4WD8 - chains A and B of the 5 polymer chains in the assembly; structure by X-ray diffraction, 2.30 A resolution.

[Chain A (and B)]
Molecule: Bestrophin domain protein
Organism: Klebsiella pneumoniae UHKPC96
Notes: chain B of this document is another copy of the same molecule, construct and numbering; everything in this record applies to it too
UniProt: S7AS11 (S7AS11_KLEPN); residue numbers follow UniProt; this construct covers 1-294
Amino-acid sequence (297 residues; each row starts with the number of its first residue; numbers below 1 keep their minus sign (Ser-2 is residue -2)):
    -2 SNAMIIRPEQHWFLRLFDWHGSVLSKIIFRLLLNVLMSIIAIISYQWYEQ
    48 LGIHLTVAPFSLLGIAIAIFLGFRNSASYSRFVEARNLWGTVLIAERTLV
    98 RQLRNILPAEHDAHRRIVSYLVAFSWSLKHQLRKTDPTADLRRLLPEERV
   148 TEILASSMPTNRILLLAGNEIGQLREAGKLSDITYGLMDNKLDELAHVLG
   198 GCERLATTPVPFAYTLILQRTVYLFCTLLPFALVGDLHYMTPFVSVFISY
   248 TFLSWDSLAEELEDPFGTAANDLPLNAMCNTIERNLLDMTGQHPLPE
Disordered / not traced: -2 to 21, 290-294 (chain B: -2 to 21, 292-294)
Construct notes: expression tag (-2 to 0)
Metal / ion sites: Zn2+ site 1: His108, His111; Zn2+ site 2: Glu191 (shared with 1 residue of chain E); Zn2+ site 3: His194 (shared with Glu191(B) of chain B); Zn2+ site 4: Asp261, Asp269
Reported in the primary citation:
  - specificity-determining residues: Ile62, Ile66, Phe70
  - mutagenesis - I62R: decreased expression
  - self-association interface (contacts with another copy of this molecule); pairs are residue here / residue on that copy: Ile180-Ile180

[How chain A and chain B interact]
Residue-residue contacts (90; chain A residue first):
  Leu48(A) - Tyr236(B)
  Gly49(A) - His235(B)
  Gly49(A) - Tyr236(B)  hydrogen bond (backbone-backbone)
  Ile50(A) - Met237(B)  hydrophobic
  His51(A) - Asp233(B)
  His51(A) - Leu234(B)
  His51(A) - His235(B)
  His51(A) - Met237(B)
  Leu52(A) - Leu234(B)  hydrophobic
  Leu52(A) - Met237(B)  hydrophobic
  Leu52(A) - Val241(B)  hydrophobic
  Thr53(A) - Asp233(B)  hydrogen bond
  Thr53(A) - Leu234(B)
  Ala55(A) - Val54(B)  hydrophobic
  Pro56(A) - Leu230(B)  hydrophobic
  Leu59(A) - Gly61(B)
  Leu59(A) - Ile62(B)
  Leu60(A) - Phe244(B)  hydrophobic
  Leu60(A) - Thr248(B)
  Ile62(A) - Ile62(B)  hydrophobic
  Ala63(A) - Ala65(B)  hydrophobic
  Ile66(A) - Ala65(B)  hydrophobic
  Phe67(A) - Ala65(B)
  Phe67(A) - Thr248(B)
  Phe67(A) - Trp252(B)
  Phe70(A) - Gly69(B)
  Phe70(A) - Phe70(B)
  Phe70(A) - Ser73(B)
  Ala74(A) - Tyr76(B)  hydrophobic
  Glu149(A) - Pro291(B)
  Ala152(A) - Met286(B)
  Ser153(A) - Asp285(B)  hydrogen bond
  Ser154(A) - Asp285(B)  hydrogen bond (backbone-side chain)
  Met155(A) - Arg281(B)
  Met155(A) - Asn282(B)
  Met155(A) - Asp285(B)
  Asn158(A) - Arg94(B)
  Arg159(A) - Arg101(B)
  Arg159(A) - Gln289(B)  hydrogen bond (side chain-backbone)
  Arg159(A) - Pro291(B)
  Leu161(A) - Arg98(B)
  Leu162(A) - Arg98(B)
  Leu162(A) - Arg101(B)
  Leu162(A) - Asn102(B)  hydrogen bond (backbone-side chain)
  Leu162(A) - His290(B)
  Leu162(A) - Pro291(B)
  Gly165(A) - Asn102(B)
  Asn166(A) - Asn102(B)
  Asn166(A) - Pro291(B)
  Arg172(A) - Ile103(B)  hydrogen bond (side chain-backbone)
  Glu173(A) - Pro105(B)
  Asp179(A) - Ser178(B)  hydrogen bond
  Asp179(A) - Ile180(B)
  Asp179(A) - Thr181(B)
  Ile180(A) - Ile180(B)  hydrophobic
  Tyr182(A) - Asn102(B)
  Tyr182(A) - Ile103(B)
  Tyr182(A) - Leu184(B)  hydrophobic
  Asp186(A) - Arg98(B)  salt bridge
  Asp186(A) - Gln99(B)  hydrogen bond
  Leu189(A) - Arg98(B)
  Asp190(A) - Thr95(B)
  Asp190(A) - Arg98(B)  salt bridge
  Asp190(A) - Gln99(B)
  Asp190(A) - Lys188(B)  salt bridge
  Ala193(A) - Ile91(B)
  Ala193(A) - Thr95(B)
  His194(A) - Ile91(B)
  His194(A) - Glu191(B)  salt bridge
  Leu196(A) - Arg94(B)
  Gly197(A) - Ile91(B)
  Glu200(A) - Arg94(B)  salt bridge
  Arg201(A) - Arg83(B)
  Arg201(A) - Asn84(B)
  Thr204(A) - Arg83(B)
  Thr205(A) - Arg83(B)  hydrogen bond
  Pro208(A) - Tyr76(B)
  Ala210(A) - Asn268(B)
  Tyr211(A) - Asn72(B)  hydrogen bond
  Tyr211(A) - Tyr76(B)
  Tyr211(A) - Trp252(B)  hydrophobic
  Tyr211(A) - Leu255(B)  hydrophobic
  Tyr211(A) - Leu259(B)
  Ile214(A) - Ser251(B)
  Arg217(A) - Tyr247(B)  hydrogen bond
  Thr218(A) - Phe244(B)
  Thr218(A) - Thr248(B)
  Leu221(A) - Phe244(B)  hydrophobic
  Phe222(A) - Phe244(B)
  Leu225(A) - Phe244(B)  hydrophobic
Interface residues without a listed pair, chain A (61 interface residues in all): Phe57, Ile64, Leu163, Gly169, Gly183, Asn187, Gly198, Val207, Leu215
Interface residues without a listed pair, chain B (57 interface residues in all): Phe57, Ser58, Ile66, Leu68, Phe79, Leu90, Phe222, Ile245, Phe249
From the paper, about this interface:
  - residue pairs: Ile180(A)-Ile180(B)

[Summary]
61 residues of chain A and 57 residues of chain B are in contact; the contacts include 12 hydrogen bonds and 5
salt bridges. Polar pairs include Asp186(A)-Arg98(B), Asp190(A)-Arg98(B) and Asp190(A)-Lys188(B). The paper
describes a contact between Ile180(A) and Ile180(B). From the paper: I62R of chain A reduces expression;
specificity determinants Ile62(A), Ile66(A) and Phe70(A).
Both chains are Bestrophin domain protein (Klebsiella pneumoniae UHKPC96). Entry 4WD8 (Crystal structure of a
bacterial Bestrophin homolog from Klebsiella pneumoniae) was determined by X-ray diffraction together with
4WD7 from the same study.
